PDB entry 3AC9 | X-ray diffraction, 2.10 A resolution | chains A and B

# Chain A (and B)
Molecule: ADP-sugar pyrophosphatase
From: Homo sapiens
Notes: EC 3.6.1.13; chain B of this document is another copy of the same molecule, construct and numbering; everything in this record applies to it too
UniProtKB: Q9UKK9 (NUDT5_HUMAN); numbering as in UniProt (aligned over 14-208)
Amino-acid sequence (195 residues; row label = number of the first residue in the row):
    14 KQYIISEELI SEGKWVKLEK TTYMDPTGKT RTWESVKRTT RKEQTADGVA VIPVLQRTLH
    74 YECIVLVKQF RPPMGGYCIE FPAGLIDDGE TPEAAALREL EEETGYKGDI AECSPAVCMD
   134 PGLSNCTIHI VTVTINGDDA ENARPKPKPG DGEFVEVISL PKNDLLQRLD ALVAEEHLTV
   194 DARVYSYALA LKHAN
Residues lining bound ligands:
  - 8-oxo-dGDP (8GD; 2'-deoxy-8-oxoguanosine 5'-(trihydrogen diphosphate)), molecule 1: W28, V29, R51, L98
  - 8-oxo-dGDP (8GD), molecule 2: T45, W46, E47, G135, L136
What the authors report for this chain:
  - binding site for 8-oxo-dGDP: W28, T45, W46, E47, R51, R84
  - Mn2+ coordination: A96, E112, E116
  - catalytic residues: E112, E116
  - specificity-determining residues: W28, W46 (by similarity / conservation)

# How chain A and chain B interact
Pairs across the interface (146):
  K14(A) with Y90(B)
  Q15(A) with F83(B); Y90(B), hydrogen bond (backbone-side chain); F167(B)
  I17(A) with F83(B), hydrophobic; P85(B); G88(B)
  S24(A) with I23(B); S24(B); L31(B)
  G26(A) with E47(B)
  K27(A) with E47(B), hydrogen bond (backbone-side chain)
  W28(A) with E47(B), hydrogen bond (backbone-side chain)
  V29(A) with L31(B), hydrophobic; E47(B), hydrogen bond (backbone-side chain); V49(B), hydrophobic; L136(B), hydrophobic
  L31(A) with V29(B)
  T34(A) with P85(B)
  Y36(A) with F83(B), hydrophobic; P85(B), hydrophobic
  D38(A) with F167(B)
  P39(A) with F167(B), hydrophobic
  R44(A) with D164(B), salt bridge; G165(B)
  W46(A) with P85(B), hydrophobic; P86(B)
  E47(A) with G26(B); K27(B), hydrogen bond (side chain-backbone); W28(B), hydrogen bond (side chain-backbone); V29(B), hydrogen bond (side chain-backbone)
  S48(A) with P86(B)
  V49(A) with V29(B), hydrophobic; V49(B), hydrophobic; L136(B), hydrophobic
  R51(A) with G135(B)
  I65(A) with L202(B), hydrophobic
  F83(A) with Q15(B); Y16(B); I17(B), hydrophobic; Y36(B), hydrophobic
  R84(A) with P134(B); G135(B)
  P85(A) with I17(B); Y36(B), hydrophobic; W46(B), hydrophobic
  P86(A) with W46(B); S48(B); K50(B); P134(B); G135(B); L136(B); S137(B); N138(B)
  M87(A) with C131(B), hydrophobic; N138(B); T140(B)
  G88(A) with I17(B)
  Y90(A) with Q15(B), hydrogen bond
  C91(A) with C131(B), hydrophobic; P134(B), hydrophobic
  E93(A) with P134(B)
  E125(A) with L202(B); K205(B), salt bridge; H206(B), salt bridge
  S127(A) with Y198(B)
  P128(A) with Y198(B)
  A129(A) with T192(B)
  V130(A) with V193(B); A195(B), hydrophobic; Y198(B), hydrophobic
  C131(A) with M87(B), hydrophobic; C91(B), hydrophobic; T192(B); V193(B), hydrogen bond (backbone-backbone); D194(B); A195(B), hydrogen bond (backbone-backbone)
  M132(A) with M132(B); D133(B)
  D133(A) with M132(B)
  P134(A) with R84(B); P86(B); C91(B), hydrophobic; E93(B); D194(B)
  G135(A) with R51(B); R84(B); P86(B)
  L136(A) with V29(B), hydrophobic; R51(B)
  S137(A) with P86(B); M87(B)
  N138(A) with P86(B); M87(B)
  C139(A) with L136(B), hydrophobic
  T140(A) with M87(B)
  I143(A) with A195(B); S199(B); L202(B), hydrophobic
  T145(A) with L202(B); H206(B)
  F167(A) with D38(B); P39(B); T40(B)
  K175(A) with H206(B), hydrogen bond (side chain-backbone); N208(B), hydrogen bond (side chain-backbone)
  D183(A) with P128(B)
  V186(A) with P128(B), hydrophobic
  T192(A) with A129(B); V130(B); C131(B)
  V193(A) with V130(B); C131(B), hydrogen bond (backbone-backbone)
  D194(A) with C131(B); P134(B)
  A195(A) with V130(B), hydrophobic; C131(B), hydrogen bond (backbone-backbone); I143(B); R196(B)
  R196(A) with C131(B), hydrogen bond (side chain-backbone); M132(B), hydrogen bond (side chain-backbone); D133(B); A195(B); S199(B)
  Y198(A) with S127(B); P128(B)
  S199(A) with I143(B); R196(B); Y200(B)
  Y200(A) with S199(B); A203(B); H206(B), hydrogen bond
  L202(A) with E125(B); I143(B), hydrophobic
  A203(A) with Y200(B); A203(B), hydrophobic; L204(B), hydrophobic
  L204(A) with A203(B); A207(B), hydrophobic
  K205(A) with E125(B), salt bridge
  H206(A) with E125(B), salt bridge; T145(B); K175(B); Y200(B), hydrogen bond
  A207(A) with A207(B), hydrophobic
  N208(A) with N208(B)
Other interface residues (no listed pair), chain A (72 interface residues in all): Y16, I23, E25, T40, K50, E75, L179
Other interface residues (no listed pair), chain B (68 interface residues in all): K14, T34, I65, C139

# In short
The interface between chain A and chain B involves 72 residues on one side and 68 on the other, with 18
hydrogen bonds and 5 salt bridges. Polar pairs include R44(A)-D164(B), E125(A)-K205(B) and E125(A)-H206(B).
From the paper: catalytic residues E112(A) and E116(A); a binding site for 8-oxo-dGDP at W28(A), T45(A) and
W46(A) among others.
Chain A and chain B are both ADP-sugar pyrophosphatase (Homo sapiens); the structure, Crystal structure of
human NUDT5 complexed with 8-oxo-dGDP and manganese, was determined by X-ray diffraction, deposited together
with 3ACA.
